5X4Z - chains A and B of the 12 polymer chains in the assembly; structure by X-ray diffraction, 7.80 A resolution (low resolution: residue-level contacts below are approximate; hydrogen-bond / salt-bridge calls are withheld).

[Chain A]
Protein: DNA-directed RNA polymerase subunit
Source organism: Komagataella phaffii (strain GS115 / ATCC 20864)
Notes: EC 2.7.7.6
UniProt: C4R4Y0 (C4R4Y0_KOMPG); numbering as in UniProt (aligned over 1-1743)
Sequence (1743 residues; row label = number of the first residue in the row):
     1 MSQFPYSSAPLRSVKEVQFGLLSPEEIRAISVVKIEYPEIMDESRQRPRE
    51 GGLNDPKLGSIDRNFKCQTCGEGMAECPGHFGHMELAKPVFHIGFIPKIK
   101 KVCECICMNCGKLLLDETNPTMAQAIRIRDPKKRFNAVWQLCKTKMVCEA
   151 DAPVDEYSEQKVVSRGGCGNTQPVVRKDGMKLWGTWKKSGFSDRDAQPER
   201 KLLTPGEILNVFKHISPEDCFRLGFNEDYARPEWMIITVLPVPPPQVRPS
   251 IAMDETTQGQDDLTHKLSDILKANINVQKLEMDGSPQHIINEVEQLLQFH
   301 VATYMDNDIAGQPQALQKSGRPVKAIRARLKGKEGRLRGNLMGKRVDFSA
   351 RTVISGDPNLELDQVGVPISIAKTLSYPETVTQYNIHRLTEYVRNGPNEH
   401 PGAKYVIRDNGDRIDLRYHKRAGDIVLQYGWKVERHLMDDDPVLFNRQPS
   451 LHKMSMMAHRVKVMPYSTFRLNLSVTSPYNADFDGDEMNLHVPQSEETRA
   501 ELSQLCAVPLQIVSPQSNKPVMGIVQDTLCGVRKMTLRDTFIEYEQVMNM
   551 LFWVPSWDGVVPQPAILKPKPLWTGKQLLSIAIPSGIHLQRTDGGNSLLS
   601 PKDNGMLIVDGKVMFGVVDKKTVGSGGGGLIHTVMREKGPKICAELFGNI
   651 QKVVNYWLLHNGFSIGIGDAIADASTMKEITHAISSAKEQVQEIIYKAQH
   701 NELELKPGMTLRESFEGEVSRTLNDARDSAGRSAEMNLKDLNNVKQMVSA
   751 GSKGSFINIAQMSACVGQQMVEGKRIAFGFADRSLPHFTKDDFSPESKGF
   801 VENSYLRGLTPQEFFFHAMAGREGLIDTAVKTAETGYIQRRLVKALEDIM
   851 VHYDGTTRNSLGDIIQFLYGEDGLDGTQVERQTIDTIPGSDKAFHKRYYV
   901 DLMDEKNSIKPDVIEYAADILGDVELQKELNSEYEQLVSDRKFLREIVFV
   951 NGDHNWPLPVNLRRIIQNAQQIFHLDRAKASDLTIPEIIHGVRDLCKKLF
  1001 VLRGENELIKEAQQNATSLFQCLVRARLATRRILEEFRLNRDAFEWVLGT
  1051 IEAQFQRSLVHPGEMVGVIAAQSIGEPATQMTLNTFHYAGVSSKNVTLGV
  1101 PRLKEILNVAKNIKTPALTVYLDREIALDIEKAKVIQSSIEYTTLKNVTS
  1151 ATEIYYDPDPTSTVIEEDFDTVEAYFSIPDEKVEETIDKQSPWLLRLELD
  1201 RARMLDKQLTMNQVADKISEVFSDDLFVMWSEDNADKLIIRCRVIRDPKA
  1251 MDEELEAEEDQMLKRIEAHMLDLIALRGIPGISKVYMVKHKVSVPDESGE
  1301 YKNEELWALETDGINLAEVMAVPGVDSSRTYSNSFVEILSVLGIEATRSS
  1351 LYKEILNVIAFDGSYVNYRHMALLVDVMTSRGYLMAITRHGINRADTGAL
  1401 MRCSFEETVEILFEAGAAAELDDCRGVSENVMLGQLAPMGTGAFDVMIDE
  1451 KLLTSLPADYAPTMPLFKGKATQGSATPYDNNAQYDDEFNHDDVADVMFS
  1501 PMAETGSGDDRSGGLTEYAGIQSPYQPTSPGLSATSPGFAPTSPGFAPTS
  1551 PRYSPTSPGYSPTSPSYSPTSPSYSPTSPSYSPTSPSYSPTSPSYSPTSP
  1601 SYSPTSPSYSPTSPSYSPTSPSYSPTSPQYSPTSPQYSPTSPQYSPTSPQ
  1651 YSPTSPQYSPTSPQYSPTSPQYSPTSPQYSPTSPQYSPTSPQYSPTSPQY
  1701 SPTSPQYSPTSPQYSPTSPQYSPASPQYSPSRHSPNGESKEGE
Disordered / not traced: 1-5, 151-164, 187-196, 204-206, 347, 808, 946-947, 1088-1095, 1141, 1179-1189, 1246-1256, 1278, 1398, 1454-1743
Metal / ion sites: Zn2+ site 1: Cys67, Cys70, Cys77, His80; Zn2+ site 2: Cys107, Cys110, Cys148

[Chain B]
Protein: DNA-directed RNA polymerase subunit beta
Source organism: Komagataella phaffii (strain GS115 / ATCC 20864)
Notes: EC 2.7.7.6
UniProt: C4QZQ7 (C4QZQ7_KOMPG); numbering as in UniProt (aligned over 1-1227)
Sequence (1227 residues; row label = number of the first residue in the row):
     1 MSYDPYSIDDTITTEDCWTVISAFFEEKGLVSQQLDSFDEFMETSIQDLV
    51 WEEPRLILDQPAQHTNEKDNINKRYEIRFGKIYLSRPTMTEADGTTHAMF
   101 PQEARLRNLTYSSPVYLDMEKSMFTSIDDEGNPNATLDWQQVHEPIKDGV
   151 EEGNKVHIGKVPIMLRSKFCSLRTLDEVDLYKMKECPYDMGGYFVINGSE
   201 KVLIAQERSAANIVQVFKKAAPSPISHVAEIRSALEKGSRLISTMQIKLY
   251 GREDKGTGRTIKATLPYVKQDIPIVIVFRALGVVPDGEILQHICYDENDW
   301 QMLEMLKPCIEEGFVIQDKEVALDFIGRRGSAALGIRREKRIQYAKDILQ
   351 KELLPHITQEEGFETRKTFFLGYMVNRLLLCALERKDQDDRDHFGKKRLD
   401 LAGPLLANLFRILFRKLTREIYRYMQRCIETDRDFNLNLAVKSTTITSGL
   451 KYSLATGNWGEQKKAMSSRAGVSQVLNRYTYSSTLSHLRRTNTPIGRDGK
   501 LAKPRQLHNTHWGLVCPAETPEGQACGLVKNLSLLSGISIGSPSEPIINF
   551 LEEWGMEPLEDYDPAQHTKSTRIFVNGVWTGIHRDPSMLVSTMRDLRRSG
   601 AISPEVSIIRDIREREFKIFTDVGRVYRPLFIVEDDESKDNKGELRITKE
   651 HIRKIQQGYDDDAMNDDSEEQEQDVYGWSSLVTSGVIEYVDGEEEETIMI
   701 AMTPEDLQTRSLEQKEIDLNDTAKRIKPEMSTSSHHTFTHCEIHPSMILG
   751 VAASIIPFPDHNQSPRNTYQSAMGKQAMGVFLTNYNVRMDTMANILYYPQ
   801 KPLAKTQAMEYLKFRELPAGQNAIVAIACYSGYNQEDSMIMNQSSIDRGL
   851 FRSLFFRSYMDQEKRFGISIVEEFEKPTRATTLRLKHGTYEKLDEDGLIA
   901 PGVRVSGDDIIIGKTTPIPPDTEELGQRTKYHTKRDASTPLRSTENGIVD
   951 QVLLTTNQEGLKFVKVRMRTTKVPQIGDKFASRHGQKGTIGVTYRHEDMP
  1001 FSAEGIVPDLIINPHAIPSRMTVAHLIECLLSKVGSIRGYEGDATPFTDL
  1051 TVDAVSNLLRDNGYQSRGFEVMYNGHTGKKLMAQVFFGPTYYQRLRHMVD
  1101 DKIHARARGPVQVLTRQPVEGRSRDGGLRFGEMERDCMIAHGAAGFLKER
  1151 LMEASDAFRVHVCGICGLMSVIANLKKNQFECRSCKNKTNIYQLHIPYAA
  1201 KLLFQELMAMNIAPRLYTERSGVSMRS
Disordered / not traced: 1-11, 58-76, 122-154, 208, 257-258, 328-338, 397-398, 431-438, 496-501, 642-643, 656-674, 708-720, 729-736, 918-935, 1150, 1225-1227
Metal / ion sites: Zn2+: Cys1163, Cys1166, Cys1185

[Chain A / chain B interface]
Pairs across the interface - 334 pairs, chain A then chain B:
  Tyr6(A) with Leu1175(B)
  Ser7(A) with Arg1159(B); His1161(B); Leu1175(B); Phe1180(B); Gln1193(B)
  Ser8(A) with Asn1178(B); Phe1180(B)
  Ala9(A) with Phe1180(B); Gln1193(B)
  Pro10(A) with Ile1191(B); Tyr1192(B); Gln1193(B)
  Leu11(A) with Gln1193(B)
  Arg12(A) with Tyr1192(B); Gln1193(B); Leu1194(B); Thr1218(B)
  Ser13(A) with Thr1218(B)
  Val14(A) with Leu1216(B); Tyr1217(B)
  Lys15(A) with Tyr1217(B); Thr1218(B); Arg1220(B)
  Glu16(A) with Arg1215(B); Tyr1217(B); Glu1219(B); Arg1220(B); Ser1221(B); Gly1222(B)
  Val17(A) with Arg1215(B)
  Gln18(A) with Ala1213(B); Pro1214(B); Arg1215(B)
  Phe19(A) with Ala1213(B); Pro1214(B)
  Gly20(A) with Asn1211(B); Ile1212(B); Ala1213(B)
  Leu21(A) with Asn1211(B); Ile1212(B)
  Leu22(A) with Asn1211(B)
  Glu26(A) with Arg1215(B)
  Ala29(A) with Ser1184(B)
  Ile30(A) with Leu1168(B); Ser1184(B)
  Cys70(A) with Asn1174(B)
  Glu72(A) with Ala1173(B); Leu1175(B)
  Met74(A) with Arg1116(B)
  Glu76(A) with Arg1159(B); Leu1175(B)
  Pro78(A) with Lys1201(B)
  Gly79(A) with Lys1201(B); Gln1205(B)
  Phe81(A) with Gln1205(B); Met1208(B); Ala1209(B)
  His92(A) with Met1210(B)
  Phe95(A) with Ile1212(B)
  Trp234(A) with Asn1211(B)
  Pro241(A) with Met1208(B); Ala1209(B); Asn1211(B)
  Pro243(A) with Ala1209(B)
  Gln246(A) with Leu1114(B); Tyr1198(B); Lys1201(B)
  Val247(A) with Leu1114(B); Gln1205(B)
  Pro249(A) with Val1113(B)
  Asp254(A) with Arg884(B)
  Glu255(A) with Thr882(B); Arg884(B)
  Thr256(A) with Thr916(B)
  Tyr304(A) with Ala1209(B)
  Met305(A) with Met1210(B)
  Leu316(A) with Lys464(B)
  Ser319(A) with Lys463(B)
  Gly320(A) with Lys464(B)
  Ile326(A) with Met1210(B)
  Arg329(A) with Glu1206(B)
  Leu330(A) with Glu1206(B); Met1210(B)
  Arg336(A) with Leu1114(B); Ala1199(B); Leu1202(B); Leu1203(B); Glu1206(B)
  Leu337(A) with Leu1203(B)
  Arg338(A) with Glu1132(B)
  Gly339(A) with Arg1129(B)
  Asn340(A) with Thr1115(B); Gln1117(B); Ala1199(B)
  Leu341(A) with Pro1197(B); Ala1199(B); Ala1200(B)
  Met342(A) with Glu1132(B)
  Gly343(A) with Arg1129(B)
  Lys344(A) with Gln1117(B); Arg1129(B); Phe1130(B); Leu1151(B); Ser1155(B); Asp1156(B); Pro1197(B)
  Arg345(A) with Gln1117(B); Pro1118(B); Val1119(B); Glu1120(B); Gly1127(B); Leu1128(B); Arg1129(B); Ser1155(B)
  Val346(A) with Gly1127(B); Leu1128(B); Phe1130(B); Ala1154(B)
  Phe348(A) with Arg1106(B); Ala1107(B)
  Ser349(A) with Ala1105(B); Arg1106(B); Leu1128(B)
  Ala350(A) with His1104(B); Ala1105(B); Leu1128(B)
  Arg351(A) with Lys1102(B); Ile1103(B); His1104(B); Leu1128(B)
  Thr352(A) with Ile1103(B); His1104(B)
  Asp357(A) with Tyr833(B)
  Pro358(A) with Ser831(B); Gly832(B); Tyr833(B)
  Asn359(A) with Tyr833(B)
  Pro368(A) with Ile1103(B)
  Ile371(A) with Ala1105(B)
  Thr374(A) with Ala1105(B); Ala1107(B)
  Leu375(A) with Arg1106(B)
  Arg413(A) with Arg1108(B)
  Glu434(A) with Arg1108(B)
  Leu444(A) with Phe1146(B)
  Gln448(A) with Glu1134(B)
  Ser450(A) with Met1133(B); Glu1134(B); Cys1137(B)
  His452(A) with Cys1137(B)
  Lys453(A) with Ala1140(B); His1141(B)
  Met456(A) with Phe1130(B); Glu1134(B); Cys1137(B); Met1138(B); His1141(B)
  Tyr466(A) with Ile976(B)
  Ser467(A) with Gln975(B); Val1099(B); Asp1100(B); Ile1103(B)
  Thr468(A) with Ile976(B); Val1099(B)
  Arg470(A) with Gly991(B)
  Leu473(A) with Gln835(B); Glu836(B)
  Asp482(A) with Glu836(B)
  Phe483(A) with Gln835(B); Glu836(B); Asp837(B); Ser838(B); Thr989(B)
  Asp484(A) with Lys979(B); Lys987(B); Thr989(B)
  Gly485(A) with Thr989(B)
  Glu487(A) with Lys1102(B)
  Asn489(A) with Leu1128(B)
  His491(A) with Phe1130(B)
  Pro493(A) with Glu1149(B)
  Gln494(A) with Glu1149(B)
  Ser495(A) with Glu1149(B)
  Thr498(A) with Phe1146(B); Glu1149(B)
  Glu501(A) with Ala1143(B); Ala1144(B); Gly1145(B); Phe1146(B)
  Leu502(A) with Phe1146(B)
  Leu505(A) with His1141(B)
  Gln511(A) with His1141(B)
  Val525(A) with Glu836(B)
  Gln526(A) with Gln835(B); Glu836(B); His1015(B)
  Asp527(A) with Cys829(B); Gly832(B); Asn834(B); Gln835(B); Asn1013(B); His1015(B)
  Thr528(A) with Gln835(B)
  Cys530(A) with His1015(B)
  Leu658(A) with Cys829(B)
  Leu659(A) with Tyr830(B); Asn1074(B); His1076(B)
  His660(A) with Asn1074(B); Thr1077(B); Leu1081(B)
  Asn661(A) with Met1082(B); Ala1083(B)
  Gly662(A) with Ala1083(B)
  Phe663(A) with Ala828(B); Cys829(B); Pro1014(B)
  Ser664(A) with Ile827(B); Pro1014(B); Gln1084(B); Val1085(B); Phe1086(B)
  Ile665(A) with Ile827(B); Pro1014(B); Ile1017(B); Phe1086(B)
  Gly666(A) with Leu1026(B); Phe1069(B); Phe1086(B)
  Ile667(A) with Leu1026(B); Ile1027(B); Leu1030(B); Arg1067(B); Phe1069(B); Phe1086(B)
  Ile671(A) with Arg1067(B)
  Thr681(A) with Ile726(B)
  Met747(A) with Pro1014(B); His1015(B); Pro1018(B)
  Ser752(A) with His1015(B)
  Lys753(A) with His1015(B); Ser1019(B)
  Asn758(A) with Pro1018(B); Ser1019(B); Met1021(B)
  Gln761(A) with Met1021(B)
  Met762(A) with Met1021(B); Val1023(B)
  Val771(A) with Gln506(B)
  Ala777(A) with Asn509(B)
  Gly779(A) with His393(B); His508(B); Asn509(B)
  Phe780(A) with Thr510(B); Glu696(B)
  Ala781(A) with Glu696(B)
  Arg783(A) with Glu695(B); Glu696(B); Thr697(B); Ile698(B)
  Ser784(A) with Asn509(B)
  Pro786(A) with Glu695(B); Ile698(B); Met699(B); Ile700(B)
  His787(A) with Trp512(B); Arg628(B); Ile700(B); Met702(B); Glu742(B)
  Lys790(A) with Arg613(B)
  Glu802(A) with Ile726(B)
  Asn803(A) with Arg725(B); Ile726(B)
  Tyr805(A) with His761(B); Asn762(B); Gln763(B); Met1021(B)
  Leu806(A) with His761(B); Val1052(B)
  Arg807(A) with Ala723(B); Lys724(B); Ile726(B); His761(B)
  Thr810(A) with Ile726(B)
  Pro811(A) with Trp512(B); Met702(B)
  Phe814(A) with Pro759(B)
  Phe815(A) with Leu507(B); His508(B); Asn509(B); Trp512(B)
  His817(A) with Ser764(B)
  Ala818(A) with Leu507(B)
  Met819(A) with Leu507(B); Asn509(B)
  Arg822(A) with Arg505(B); Gln506(B); Leu507(B)
  Glu823(A) with Gln506(B)
  Ile826(A) with Ala502(B); Arg505(B); Gln506(B)
  Ala829(A) with Gly523(B)
  Gln839(A) with Met1133(B)
  Arg840(A) with Glu1132(B)
  Val843(A) with Asp1136(B)
  Lys844(A) with Glu1132(B)
  Glu847(A) with Arg1135(B)
  Met1065(A) with Ile1139(B)
  Gln1072(A) with Asp1136(B); Ala1140(B)
  Lys1146(A) with Glu253(B)
  Leu1412(A) with Leu1207(B)
  Phe1413(A) with Met1210(B); Ile1212(B)
  Gly1416(A) with Ile1212(B)
  Arg1425(A) with Ser1224(B)
  Val1431(A) with Leu1151(B)
  Met1432(A) with Pro1197(B); Ala1200(B)
  Leu1433(A) with His1195(B); Ile1196(B); Pro1197(B)
  Gly1434(A) with Met1152(B); Pro1197(B)
  Leu1436(A) with Lys1148(B)
  Met1439(A) with Ala1144(B)
  Thr1441(A) with Gly1142(B); Ala1144(B); Gly1145(B)
  Gly1442(A) with Ala1144(B)
Also at the interface, not in a pair above, chain A (195 interface residues in all): Thr69, Ala75, Cys77, His80, Pro244, Arg327, Val353, Ile354, Ser355, Asn446, Thr476, Cys506, Glu543, Asn655, Gly668, Asp669, Asn743, Gly754, Phe778, Leu785, Glu796, Leu809, Leu825, Glu1064, Val1068, Asp1272, Ala1417, Asp1423, Gln1435
Also at the interface, not in a pair above, chain B (182 interface residues in all): Asp254, Pro517, Thr520, Thr722, Pro728, Pro745, Asp760, Pro765, Thr768, Asp936, Gly977, Gly988, Ile990, Phe1047, Lys1079, Lys1080, Gly1131, Phe1158, Cys1166, Ser1170, Val1171, Ile1172

[Overview]
195 residues of chain A face 182 of chain B across their interface. Cys67(A), Cys70(A), Cys77(A) and His80(A)
form the Zn2+ site 1. Cys107(A), Cys110(A) and Cys148(A) coordinate Zn2+ site 2.
Here chain A is DNA-directed RNA polymerase subunit and chain B is DNA-directed RNA polymerase subunit beta,
both from Komagataella phaffii (strain GS115 / ATCC 20864). Entry 5X4Z (RNA Polymerase II from Komagataella
Pastoris (Type-1 crystal)) was determined by X-ray diffraction (same publication as 5X50 and 5X51).
